Entry 7SGL (electron microscopy, 3.00 A resolution); this record covers chains B and C of the 6 polymer chains in the assembly.

[Chain B]
Molecule: X-ray repair cross-complementing protein 6
Organism: Homo sapiens
Notes: EC 3.6.4.-, 4.2.99.-
UniProtKB: P12956 (XRCC6_HUMAN); residues 1-609 here = UniProt positions 1-609
Chain sequence (612 residues; row label = number of the first residue in the row; numbers below 1 keep their minus sign (Gly-2 is residue -2)):
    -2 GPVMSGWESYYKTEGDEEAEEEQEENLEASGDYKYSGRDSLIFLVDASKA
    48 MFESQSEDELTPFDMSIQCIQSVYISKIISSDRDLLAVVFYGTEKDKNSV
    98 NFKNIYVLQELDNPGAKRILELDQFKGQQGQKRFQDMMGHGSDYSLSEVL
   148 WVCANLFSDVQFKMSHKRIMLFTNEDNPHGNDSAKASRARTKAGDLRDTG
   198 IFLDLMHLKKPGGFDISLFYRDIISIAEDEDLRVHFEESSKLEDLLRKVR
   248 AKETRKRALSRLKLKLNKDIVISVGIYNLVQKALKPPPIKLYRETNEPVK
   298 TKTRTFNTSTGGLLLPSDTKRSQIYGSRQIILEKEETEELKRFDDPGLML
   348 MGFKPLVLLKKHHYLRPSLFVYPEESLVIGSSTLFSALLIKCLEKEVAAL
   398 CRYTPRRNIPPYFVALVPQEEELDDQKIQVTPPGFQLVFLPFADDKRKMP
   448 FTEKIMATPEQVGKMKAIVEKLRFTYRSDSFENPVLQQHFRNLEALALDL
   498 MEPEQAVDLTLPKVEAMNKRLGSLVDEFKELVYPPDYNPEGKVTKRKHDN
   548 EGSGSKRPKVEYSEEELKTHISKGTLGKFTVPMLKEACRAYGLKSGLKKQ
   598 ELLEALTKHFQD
Not modelled in the structure: -2 to 29, 537-609
Sequence notes: expression tag (-2 to 0)
Ligand contacts: inositol hexakisphosphate (IHP): Lys357, His359, His360, Lys443

[Chain C]
Molecule: X-ray repair cross-complementing protein 5
Organism: Homo sapiens
Notes: EC 3.6.4.-
UniProtKB: P13010 (XRCC5_HUMAN); residues 1-732 here = UniProt positions 1-732
Chain sequence (732 residues; row label = number of the first residue in the row):
     1 MVRSGNKAAVVLCMDVGFTMSNSIPGIESPFEQAKKVITMFVQRQVFAEN
    51 KDEIALVLFGTDGTDNPLSGGDQYQNITVHRHLMLPDFDLLEDIESKIQP
   101 GSQQADFLDALIVSMDVIQHETIGKKFEKRHIEIFTDLSSRFSKSQLDII
   151 IHSLKKCDISLQFFLPFSLGKEDGSGDRGDGPFRLGGHGPSFPLKGITEQ
   201 QKEGLEIVKMVMISLEGEDGLDEIYSFSESLRKLCVFKKIERHSIHWPCR
   251 LTIGSNLSIRIAAYKSILQERVKKTWTVVDAKTLKKEDIQKETVYCLNDD
   301 DETEVLKEDIIQGFRYGSDIVPFSKVDEEQMKYKSEGKCFSVLGFCKSSQ
   351 VQRRFFMGNQVLKVFAARDDEAAAVALSSLIHALDDLDMVAIVRYAYDKR
   401 ANPQVGVAFPHIKHNYECLVYVQLPFMEDLRQYMFSSLKNSKKYAPTEAQ
   451 LNAVDALIDSMSLAKKDEKTDTLEDLFPTTKIPNPRFQRLFQCLLHRALH
   501 PREPLPPIQQHIWNMLNPPAEVTTKSQIPLSKIKTLFPLIEAKKKDQVTA
   551 QEIFQDNHEDGPTAKKLKTEQGGAHFSVSSLAEGSVTSVGSVNPAENFRV
   601 LVKQKKASFEEASNQLINHIEQFLDTNETPYFMKSIDCIRAFREEAIKFS
   651 EEQRFNNFLKALQEKVEIKQLNHFWEIVVQDGITLITKEEASGSSVTAEE
   701 AKKFLAPKDKPSGDTAAVFEEGGDVDDLLDMI
Not modelled in the structure: 1-5, 170-181, 556-594, 679-723
Ligand contacts: inositol hexakisphosphate (IHP): Lys363, His411, Lys413, His414, Tyr416, Lys481

[How chain B and chain C interact]
Pairs across the interface (337; chain B residue first):
  Ile75(B) with Tyr316(C); Gly317(C)
  Ile76(B) with Tyr316(C), hydrophobic
  Pro111(B) with Gly317(C)
  Gly112(B) with Gly317(C); Asp319(C)
  Ala113(B) with Asp319(C), hydrogen bond (backbone-side chain)
  Lys114(B) with Asp319(C)
  Ala248(B) with Met427(C), hydrophobic; Glu428(C)
  Thr251(B) with Arg431(C); Tyr433(C)
  Arg252(B) with Tyr433(C), hydrogen bond (backbone-side chain)
  Lys253(B) with Tyr433(C); Met434(C), hydrogen bond (side chain-backbone); Phe435(C)
  Lys260(B) with Lys544(C)
  Leu263(B) with Leu530(C)
  Asn264(B) with Leu530(C)
  Asp266(B) with Lys534(C)
  Ile267(B) with Leu530(C); Lys534(C); Leu539(C), hydrophobic
  Val268(B) with Leu539(C)
  Ile269(B) with Leu539(C), hydrophobic
  Tyr274(B) with Phe435(C), hydrophobic
  Asn275(B) with Arg431(C); Tyr433(C)
  Leu276(B) with Asp429(C); Arg431(C), hydrogen bond (backbone-backbone); Tyr433(C), hydrophobic
  Val277(B) with Phe355(C), hydrophobic; Met357(C), hydrophobic; Pro425(C), hydrophobic; Asp429(C)
  Gln278(B) with Asp429(C), hydrogen bond (backbone-backbone); Arg431(C)
  Lys279(B) with Met357(C); Asp429(C)
  Ala280(B) with Glu428(C); Asp429(C), hydrogen bond (backbone-side chain)
  Lys282(B) with Phe314(C)
  Pro283(B) with Phe314(C)
  Pro285(B) with Gln312(C); Gly313(C); Phe314(C), hydrophobic
  Ile286(B) with Ile311(C); Gly313(C), hydrogen bond (backbone-backbone)
  Lys287(B) with Tyr295(C), hydrogen bond; Ile310(C)
  Leu288(B) with Asp309(C); Ile310(C); Ile311(C), hydrogen bond (backbone-backbone); Gly313(C); Ile320(C), hydrophobic
  Tyr289(B) with Leu297(C), hydrophobic; Asp309(C)
  Arg290(B) with Asp309(C); Ile311(C)
  Glu294(B) with Leu297(C); Asn298(C)
  Val296(B) with Cys296(C); Leu297(C), hydrophobic
  Lys297(B) with Val294(C); Tyr295(C); Cys296(C), hydrogen bond (backbone-backbone); Asn298(C)
  Thr298(B) with Thr293(C); Val294(C); Tyr295(C)
  Lys299(B) with Val294(C), hydrogen bond (backbone-backbone); Glu302(C), salt bridge
  Thr300(B) with Lys291(C); Glu292(C)
  Arg301(B) with Glu292(C), hydrogen bond (backbone-backbone); Val294(C)
  Thr302(B) with Ile289(C); Gln290(C)
  Phe303(B) with Gln290(C), hydrogen bond (backbone-backbone); Glu292(C)
  Asn304(B) with Asp288(C), hydrogen bond (side chain-backbone)
  Thr305(B) with Glu287(C); Asp288(C)
  Leu311(B) with Ile289(C), hydrophobic
  Asp315(B) with Asp280(C); Ala281(C)
  Thr316(B) with Val278(C); Val279(C)
  Lys317(B) with Thr277(C); Val279(C), hydrogen bond (backbone-backbone); Ala281(C)
  Arg318(B) with Thr277(C)
  Ser319(B) with Trp276(C); Thr277(C), hydrogen bond (backbone-backbone); Val279(C)
  Gln320(B) with Lys274(C); Thr275(C); Trp276(C)
  Ile321(B) with Lys274(C)
  Tyr322(B) with Phe47(C); Glu49(C); Phe88(C); Lys274(C); Leu494(C), hydrophobic
  Arg325(B) with Phe88(C); Ala498(C), hydrogen bond (side chain-backbone); Leu499(C)
  Gln326(B) with Leu284(C), hydrogen bond (side chain-backbone)
  Ile327(B) with Leu494(C), hydrophobic; Arg497(C); Ala498(C), hydrophobic
  Ile328(B) with Leu284(C), hydrophobic; Arg497(C), hydrogen bond (backbone-side chain)
  Leu329(B) with Trp276(C), hydrophobic; Arg497(C)
  Glu333(B) with Leu505(C)
  Glu336(B) with Arg489(C), hydrogen bond (backbone-side chain)
  Leu337(B) with Trp276(C), hydrophobic; Arg489(C); Leu490(C), hydrophobic; Cys493(C), hydrophobic; Leu505(C), hydrophobic
  Lys338(B) with Arg486(C)
  Arg339(B) with Arg489(C)
  Phe340(B) with Pro485(C); Arg486(C); Ile508(C), hydrophobic; Trp513(C)
  Met348(B) with Phe477(C), hydrophobic; Pro518(C)
  Gly349(B) with Met461(C); Leu463(C)
  Phe350(B) with Ile458(C), hydrophobic; Met461(C), hydrogen bond (backbone-backbone); Ser462(C); Leu463(C), hydrogen bond (backbone-backbone)
  Lys351(B) with Asp475(C), salt bridge
  Pro352(B) with Ala464(C); Leu473(C), hydrophobic
  Val354(B) with Leu473(C), hydrophobic
  Leu355(B) with Asp475(C)
  Lys357(B) with Arg353(C), hydrogen bond (backbone-side chain)
  Lys358(B) with Ser348(C); Phe356(C); Phe409(C)
  His359(B) with Ile267(C); Val361(C); His411(C); Val420(C)
  His360(B) with Ile267(C); Arg353(C), hydrogen bond (backbone-side chain)
  Tyr361(B) with Ile267(C); Phe356(C), hydrogen bond (side chain-backbone); Met357(C); Gly358(C), hydrogen bond (side chain-backbone); Val361(C); Val422(C), hydrophobic
  Leu362(B) with Gln269(C); Gly358(C)
  Pro364(B) with Phe356(C); Gly358(C)
  Tyr369(B) with Phe435(C), hydrophobic; Ser436(C), hydrogen bond (side chain-backbone); Leu438(C)
  Glu372(B) with Tyr444(C)
  Leu374(B) with Ala542(C), hydrogen bond (backbone-backbone)
  Val375(B) with Ile540(C); Glu541(C)
  Ile376(B) with Pro538(C); Leu539(C); Ile540(C), hydrogen bond (backbone-backbone)
  Gly377(B) with Pro538(C); Leu539(C)
  Ser379(B) with Tyr444(C)
  Thr380(B) with Tyr444(C), hydrogen bond (side chain-backbone); Pro446(C); Gln450(C); Phe537(C)
  Leu381(B) with Phe537(C), hydrophobic
  Phe382(B) with Leu438(C), hydrophobic
  Ser383(B) with Tyr444(C); Pro446(C)
  Ala384(B) with Pro446(C), hydrophobic
  Leu385(B) with Val454(C), hydrophobic
  Ile387(B) with Lys439(C)
  Lys388(B) with Leu451(C); Val454(C); Asp455(C), salt bridge; Ile458(C)
  Cys389(B) with Ile458(C), hydrophobic
  Lys392(B) with Asp455(C), salt bridge; Asp459(C)
  Leu397(B) with Thr479(C)
  Arg399(B) with Leu516(C); Asn517(C)
  Arg404(B) with Gln547(C)
  Pro407(B) with Arg486(C)
  Tyr409(B) with Gln269(C), hydrogen bond; Asn484(C)
  Phe410(B) with Thr479(C); Leu516(C), hydrophobic
  Gln416(B) with Arg354(C)
  Glu418(B) with Ser437(C), hydrogen bond; Lys439(C)
  Gln426(B) with Met434(C); Phe435(C), hydrogen bond (side chain-backbone)
  Thr428(B) with Arg354(C)
  Pro429(B) with Phe435(C), hydrophobic
  Pro430(B) with Ser436(C)
  Gln433(B) with Arg354(C)
  Val435(B) with Arg353(C)
  Leu437(B) with Thr479(C)
  Pro438(B) with Thr479(C); Thr480(C)
  Phe439(B) with Thr480(C); Ile482(C); Pro483(C)
  Ala440(B) with Thr480(C); Lys481(C); Ile482(C), hydrogen bond (backbone-backbone); Pro483(C)
  Asp441(B) with Glu270(C); Asn484(C); Phe487(C)
  Asp442(B) with Ser266(C); Ile267(C); Leu268(C), hydrogen bond (backbone-backbone); Glu270(C), hydrogen bond (side chain-backbone)
  Lys443(B) with Ser266(C); Thr480(C)
  Arg444(B) with Ser244(C); Lys265(C); Ser266(C), hydrogen bond (backbone-backbone); Leu268(C)
  Lys445(B) with Glu241(C), hydrogen bond (side chain-backbone); Arg242(C); His243(C); Ser244(C), hydrogen bond (backbone-side chain)
  Met446(B) with Tyr264(C), hydrophobic; Ser266(C); Lys363(C); Phe365(C), hydrophobic
  Pro447(B) with Tyr264(C)
  Thr449(B) with Phe365(C)
  Lys451(B) with Lys413(C), hydrogen bond (side chain-backbone); His414(C), hydrogen bond (side chain-backbone); Asn415(C); Tyr416(C); Glu417(C)
  Ile452(B) with Ala374(C); Val375(C), hydrophobic; Ser378(C), hydrogen bond (backbone-side chain)
  Met453(B) with Val375(C); Ser378(C); His382(C)
  Ala454(B) with Val375(C); Ser378(C); Ser379(C)
  Gln458(B) with Val375(C)
  Val459(B) with Ser379(C); His382(C); Ala383(C)
  Met462(B) with Ser379(C); Leu380(C), hydrophobic; Ala383(C), hydrophobic
  Lys463(B) with Ala383(C); Asp386(C); Leu387(C)
  Val466(B) with Phe345(C), hydrophobic; Met389(C), hydrophobic
  Glu467(B) with Leu387(C); Met389(C)
  Leu469(B) with Gly344(C); Phe345(C)
  Arg470(B) with Phe345(C); Lys347(C)
  Phe471(B) with Gly344(C); Phe345(C), hydrogen bond (backbone-backbone); Cys346(C)
  Thr472(B) with Gln350(C)
  Tyr473(B) with Cys346(C), hydrophobic; Gln350(C), hydrogen bond (backbone-side chain); Leu424(C)
  Ser475(B) with Pro425(C); Leu430(C)
  Asp476(B) with Met427(C); Leu430(C)
  Phe478(B) with Leu343(C), hydrophobic; Phe426(C); Met427(C), hydrogen bond (backbone-backbone)
  Glu479(B) with Phe426(C); Glu428(C)
  Asn480(B) with Phe426(C); Glu428(C), hydrogen bond (backbone-side chain)
  Pro481(B) with Tyr333(C); Pro403(C), hydrophobic
  Val482(B) with Tyr333(C), hydrophobic; Asn402(C)
  His486(B) with Phe314(C)
  Asn489(B) with Phe323(C); Met331(C), hydrogen bond (side chain-backbone)
  Leu490(B) with Arg315(C); Tyr316(C), hydrophobic; Val321(C), hydrophobic
  Glu491(B) with Tyr316(C)
  Leu493(B) with Val321(C); Pro322(C); Phe323(C), hydrophobic; Met331(C), hydrophobic
  Ala494(B) with Tyr316(C), hydrophobic; Val321(C), hydrophobic
  Asp505(B) with Tyr333(C), hydrogen bond; Arg394(C), salt bridge
  Thr507(B) with Leu343(C); Arg394(C)
  Pro509(B) with Ser341(C); Leu343(C), hydrophobic
  Val511(B) with Gly254(C); Ser255(C)
  Met514(B) with Ile253(C); Val342(C)
  Asn515(B) with Gly254(C); Ser255(C), hydrogen bond (side chain-backbone); Asn256(C)
  Val522(B) with Asn256(C); Leu257(C), hydrophobic
  Phe525(B) with Ser379(C)
  Lys526(B) with Leu257(C)
  Val529(B) with Ala372(C)
  Tyr530(B) with Ser258(C), hydrogen bond (side chain-backbone); Ile259(C); Ala372(C), hydrophobic
  Pro531(B) with Ala372(C)
  Tyr534(B) with Arg260(C); Asp370(C), hydrogen bond
  Pro536(B) with Arg250(C), hydrogen bond (backbone-side chain); Arg260(C)
Also at the interface, not in a pair above, chain B (188 interface residues in all): Asp79, Asn110, Ile116, Arg247, Glu250, Pro284, Asn293, Pro295, Gly323, Thr334, Asp341, Arg363, Ser365, Phe367, Pro370, Val394, Pro408, Glu417, Phe448, Ile465, Leu483, Gln484, Gln485, Pro500, Leu508, Asn535
Also at the interface, not in a pair above, chain C (184 interface residues in all): Arg44, Val46, Leu234, Ser318, Glu328, Asn359, Glu371, Ala373, Ala376, Leu384, Ile392, Val405, Gln423, Gln432, Ala445, Leu457, Ile512, Ile533, Thr549

[In short]
188 residues of chain B face 184 of chain C across their interface; the contacts include 52 hydrogen bonds and
5 salt bridges. Polar contacts include Lys299(B)-Glu302(C), Lys351(B)-Asp475(C) and Lys388(B)-Asp455(C).
Inositol hexakisphosphate is bound between chain B and chain C.
Here chain B is X-ray repair cross-complementing protein 6 and chain C is X-ray repair cross-complementing
protein 5, both from Homo sapiens. Entry 7SGL (DNA-PK complex of DNA end processing) was determined by
electron microscopy, deposited together with 7SU3 and 7SUD.
